PDB entry 8DOW | electron microscopy, 3.69 A resolution | chains B and F of the 12 polymer chains in the assembly

[Chain B (and F)]
Name: Envelope glycoprotein gp41
From: Human immunodeficiency virus 1
Notes: chain F of this document is another copy of the same molecule, construct and numbering; everything in this record applies to it too
UniProtKB: Q2N0S7 (Q2N0S7_9HIV1); residues 511-664 here correspond to UniProt positions 508-661 (UniProt number = residue number - 3)
Amino-acid sequence (161 residues; numbered 504 to 664; the number before each row is that of its first residue):
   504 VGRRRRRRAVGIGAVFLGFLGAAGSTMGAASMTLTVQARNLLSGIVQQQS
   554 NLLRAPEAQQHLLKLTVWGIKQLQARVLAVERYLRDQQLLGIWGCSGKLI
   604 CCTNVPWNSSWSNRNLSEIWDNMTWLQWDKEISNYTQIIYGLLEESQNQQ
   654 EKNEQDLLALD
Disordered / not traced: 504-511, 548-568
Construct notes: expression tag (504-510); conflict Pro559 (Ile556 in Q2N0S7), Cys605 (Thr602 in Q2N0S7)
Disulfide bonds: Cys598-Cys604

[Chain B / chain F interface]
Pairs across the interface (23; chain B residue first):
  Thr538(B) - Glu647(F)  hydrogen bond
  Thr538(B) - Asn651(F)
  Ala541(B) - Gln591(F)  hydrogen bond (backbone-side chain)
  Arg542(B) - Gln591(F)
  Arg542(B) - Ile595(F)
  Arg542(B) - Glu647(F)  salt bridge
  Leu545(B) - Leu587(F)  hydrophobic
  Leu545(B) - Arg588(F)
  Ile573(B) - Ile573(F)  hydrophobic
  Leu576(B) - Ile573(F)  hydrophobic
  Leu576(B) - Leu576(F)  hydrophobic
  Leu576(B) - Gln577(F)
  Arg579(B) - Glu584(F)
  Val580(B) - Val580(F)  hydrophobic
  Val583(B) - Leu587(F)  hydrophobic
  Tyr586(B) - Gln591(F)
  Leu587(B) - Leu587(F)  hydrophobic
  Lys601(B) - Glu654(F)
  Lys601(B) - Glu657(F)  salt bridge
  Leu602(B) - Glu654(F)
  Ile603(B) - Gln658(F)
  Cys605(B) - Gln658(F)
  Cys605(B) - Leu661(F)  hydrophobic
Interface residues without a listed pair, chain B (19 interface residues in all): Met535, Gly547, Ser599, Gly600
Interface residues without a listed pair, chain F (19 interface residues in all): Leu581, Val583, Gly594, Ser599

[In short]
Chain B and chain F each contribute 19 residues to their interface; the contacts include 2 hydrogen bonds and
2 salt bridges. Polar contacts include Arg542(B)-Glu647(F), Lys601(B)-Glu657(F) and Thr538(B)-Glu647(F).
Chain B and chain F are both Envelope glycoprotein gp41 (Human immunodeficiency virus 1); the structure,
Cryo-EM structure of HIV-1 Env(CH848 10.17 DS.SOSIP_DT) in complex with DH1030.1 Fab, was determined by
electron microscopy.
